4HEW - chain A; structure by X-ray diffraction, 1.70 A resolution.

[Chain A]
Name: Carbonic anhydrase 2
Organism: Homo sapiens
Notes: EC 4.2.1.1
Reference sequence: P00918 (CAH2_HUMAN); the author numbering skips numbers that UniProt does not, so the offset changes along the chain: 1-125 = UniProt 1-125; 127-261 = UniProt 126-260
Sequence (260 residues; row label = number of the first residue in the row; note: 1 number in that range is skipped by the numbering (no residue carries it; nothing is unmodelled there)):
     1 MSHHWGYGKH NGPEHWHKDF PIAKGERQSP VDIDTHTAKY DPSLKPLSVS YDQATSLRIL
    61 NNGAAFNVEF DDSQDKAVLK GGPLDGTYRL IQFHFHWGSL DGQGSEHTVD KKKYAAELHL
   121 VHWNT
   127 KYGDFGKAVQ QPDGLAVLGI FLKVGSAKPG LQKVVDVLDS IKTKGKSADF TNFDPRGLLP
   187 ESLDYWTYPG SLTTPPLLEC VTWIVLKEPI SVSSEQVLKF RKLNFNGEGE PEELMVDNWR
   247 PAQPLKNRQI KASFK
Unresolved in the structure: 1-3
Sequence notes: engineered mutation Ala64 (His in P00918)
Metal / ion sites: Zn2+: His94, His96, His119 (together with 2-methylimidazole)
Residues lining bound ligands:
  - 2-methylimidazole (2MZ), molecule 1: Gln92, Val121, Phe131, Leu198, Thr200, Pro201, Pro202
  - 2-methylimidazole (2MZ), molecule 2: His94, His96, His119, Val143, Leu198, Thr199, Thr200, Trp209
Swiss-Prot annotation at these positions:
  - binding site (Zn(2+)): His94, His96, His119
  - binding site (substrate): Thr199, Thr200
  - site: Tyr7 (Fine-tunes the proton-transfer properties of H-64), Asn62 (Fine-tunes the proton-transfer properties of H-64), Asn67 (Fine-tunes the proton-transfer properties of H-64), Gln92 (Involved in the binding of some activators, including histamine and L-histidine)
  - modified residue: Ser2 (N-acetylserine), Ser166 (Phosphoserine), Ser173 (Phosphoserine)
Reported in the primary citation:
  - binding site for 2-methylimidazole: His94, Val121, Phe131, Leu198, Thr199, Thr200, Pro201, Pro202

[In short]
Ligands of chain A: 2-methylimidazole. His94, His96 and His119 form the Zn2+ site. From UniProt: 3
Zn2+-binding residues and substrate-binding residues Thr199 and Thr200. The paper reports a binding site for
2-methylimidazole at His94, Val121 and Phe131 among others.
Chain A is Carbonic anhydrase 2 (Homo sapiens); the structure, Activity Enhancers of H64A Variant of Human
Carbonic Anhydrase II Possess Multiple Binding Sites within and ..., was determined by X-ray diffraction,
deposited together with 4HEY, 4HEZ and 4HF3.
